Entry 8Z5H (electron microscopy, 3.30 A resolution); this record covers chains A and R of the 4 polymer chains in the assembly.

# Chain A
Molecule: Guanine nucleotide-binding protein G(s) subunit alpha isoforms short
From: Homo sapiens
Amino-acid sequence (362 residues; numbered 0 to 394; 33 numbers in that range are skipped by the numbering (no residue carries them; nothing is unmodelled there); the number before each row is that of its first residue; numbering starts at 0):
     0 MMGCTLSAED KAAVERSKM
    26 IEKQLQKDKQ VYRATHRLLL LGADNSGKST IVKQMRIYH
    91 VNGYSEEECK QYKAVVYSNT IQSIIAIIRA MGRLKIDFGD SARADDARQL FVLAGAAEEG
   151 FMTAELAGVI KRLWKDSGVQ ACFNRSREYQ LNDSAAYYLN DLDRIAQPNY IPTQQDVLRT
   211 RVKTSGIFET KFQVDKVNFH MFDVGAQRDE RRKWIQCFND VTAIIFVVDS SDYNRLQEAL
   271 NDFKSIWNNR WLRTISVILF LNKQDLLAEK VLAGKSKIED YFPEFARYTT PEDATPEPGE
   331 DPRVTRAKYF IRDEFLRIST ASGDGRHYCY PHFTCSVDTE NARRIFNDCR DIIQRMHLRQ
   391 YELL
Unresolved in the structure: 0-4, 91-211

# Chain R
Molecule: Ovarian cancer G-protein coupled receptor 1
From: Homo sapiens
Reference sequence: Q15743 (OGR1_HUMAN); numbering as in UniProt (aligned over 1-319)
Amino-acid sequence (319 residues; row label = number of the first residue in the row):
     1 MGNITADNSS MSCTIDHTIH QTLAPVVYVT VLVVGFPANC LSLYFGYLQI KARNELGVYL
    61 CNLTVADLFY ICSLPFWLQY VLQHDNWSHG DLSCQVCGIL LYENIYISVG FLCCISVDRY
   121 LAVAHPFRFH QFRTLKAAVG VSVVIWAKEL LTSIYFLMHE EVIEDENQHR VCFEHYPIQA
   181 WQRAINYYRF LVGFLFPICL LLASYQGILR AVRRSHGTQK SRKDQIQRLV LSTVVIFLAC
   241 FLPYHVLLLV RSVWEASCDF AKGVFNAYHF SLLLTSFNCV ADPVLYCFVS ETTHRDLARL
   301 RGACLAFLTC SRTGRAREA
Unresolved in the structure: 1-11, 298-319
Cystine bridges: C13-C258
Curated features (UniProtKB/Swiss-Prot):
  - region: E161 to Y176 (Extracellular loop 2 (ECL2))
  - site: H17 (Proton sensing), H20 (Proton sensing), H84 (Proton sensing), E149 (Required for activation), H169 (Proton sensing), H269 (Proton sensing)
  - glycosylation (N-linked (GlcNAc...) asparagine): N3, N8

# Chain A / chain R interface
Contacting residue pairs (35; chain A residue first):
  R38(A) - H130(R)  hydrogen bond (side chain-backbone)
  R38(A) - T134(R)
  H41(A) - F127(R)
  D225(A) - R128(R)  hydrogen bond (backbone-side chain)
  Y358(A) - G217(R)
  F376(A) - F127(R)  hydrophobic
  R380(A) - A124(R)  hydrogen bond (side chain-backbone)
  R380(A) - P126(R)
  R380(A) - F127(R)
  D381(A) - S215(R)  hydrogen bond
  D381(A) - H216(R)  hydrogen bond (side chain-backbone)
  D381(A) - G217(R)
  I383(A) - P126(R)  hydrophobic
  I383(A) - F127(R)  hydrophobic
  Q384(A) - V123(R)  hydrogen bond (side chain-backbone)
  Q384(A) - A211(R)
  R385(A) - G217(R)
  R385(A) - T218(R)
  H387(A) - A122(R)  hydrogen bond (side chain-backbone)
  H387(A) - P126(R)
  H387(A) - R133(R)
  L388(A) - V123(R)  hydrophobic
  Q390(A) - N54(R)
  Y391(A) - L56(R)  hydrophobic
  Y391(A) - D118(R)
  Y391(A) - R119(R)
  Y391(A) - A122(R)  hydrophobic
  Y391(A) - R133(R)  hydrogen bond
  E392(A) - Q49(R)
  E392(A) - R119(R)  hydrogen bond (backbone-side chain)
  E392(A) - Y286(R)
  L393(A) - I226(R)
  L393(A) - L229(R)
  L394(A) - I226(R)
  L394(A) - E291(R)
Interface residues without a listed pair, chain A (23 interface residues in all): A39, K226, V227, F229, Y360, C379
Interface residues without a listed pair, chain R (29 interface residues in all): L60, I208, V212, R222, S290, T292

# In short
Chain A and chain R form an interface of 23 and 29 residues respectively; the contacts include 9 hydrogen
bonds. Polar pairs include R38(A)-H130(R), D225(A)-R128(R) and R380(A)-A124(R).
Here chain A is Guanine nucleotide-binding protein G(s) subunit alpha isoforms short and chain R is Ovarian
cancer G-protein coupled receptor 1, both from Homo sapiens. Entry 8Z5H (Cryo-EM structure of the hGPR68-Gs
complex in pH6.0) was determined by electron microscopy.
